Entry 8Q9X (X-ray diffraction, 1.05 A resolution); this record covers chains A and B.

# Chain A (and B)
Name: Twin-arginine translocation signal domain-containing protein
Organism: Pelomicrobium methylotrophicum
Notes: chain B of this document is another copy of the same molecule, construct and numbering; everything in this record applies to it too
UniProt: A0A5C7ETD9 (A0A5C7ETD9_9PROT); residue numbers follow UniProt; this construct covers 46-513
Amino-acid sequence (489 residues; numbered 25 to 513; the number before each row is that of its first residue):
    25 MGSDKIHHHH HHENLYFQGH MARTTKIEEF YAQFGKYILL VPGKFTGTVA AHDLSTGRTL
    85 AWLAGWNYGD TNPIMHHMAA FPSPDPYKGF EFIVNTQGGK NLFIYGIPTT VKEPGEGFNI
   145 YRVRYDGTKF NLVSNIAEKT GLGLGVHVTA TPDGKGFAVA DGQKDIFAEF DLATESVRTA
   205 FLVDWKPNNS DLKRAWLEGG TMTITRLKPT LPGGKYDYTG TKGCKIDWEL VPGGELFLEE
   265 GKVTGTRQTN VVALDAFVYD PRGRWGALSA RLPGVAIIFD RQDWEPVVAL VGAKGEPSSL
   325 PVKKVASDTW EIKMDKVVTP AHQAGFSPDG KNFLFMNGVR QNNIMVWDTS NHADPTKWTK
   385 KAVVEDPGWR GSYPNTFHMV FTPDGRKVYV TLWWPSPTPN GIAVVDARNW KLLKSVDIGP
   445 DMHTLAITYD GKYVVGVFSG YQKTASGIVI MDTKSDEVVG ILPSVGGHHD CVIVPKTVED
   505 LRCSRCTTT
Not modelled in the structure: 25-42 (chain B: 25-47)
Differences from the reference sequence: initiating methionine (25); expression tag (26-45)
Metal / ion sites: Cu ion site 1: Gly43, His44 (shared with His376(B) of chain B); Cu ion site 2: His100, His493 (together with oxygen molecule); Cu ion site 3: His171, Asp279, His346, Gln347; Cu ion site 4: His171, Gln347; Cu ion site 5: His402, His447 (together with oxygen molecule)
Small-molecule neighbours: oxygen molecule: Lys68, His100, His101, Glu253, Pro256, Gln347, Phe401, His402, His447, His493

# Chain A / chain B interface
Contacting residue pairs (134; chain A residue first):
  Met45(A) with Ala56(B); Gln57(B); Gly59(B); Lys456(B)
  Thr48(A) with Gln57(B); Tyr457(B); Asp476(B), hydrogen bond; Val483(B)
  Thr49(A) with Phe54(B); Gln57(B), hydrogen bond (backbone-side chain); Val483(B)
  Lys50(A) with Glu481(B), salt bridge; Val482(B); Val483(B)
  Ile51(A) with Phe54(B), hydrophobic; Val483(B), hydrogen bond (backbone-backbone); Gly484(B); Leu486(B), hydrophobic
  Glu53(A) with Thr49(B)
  Phe54(A) with Thr49(B); Lys50(B); Ile51(B)
  Tyr55(A) with Ile485(B), hydrogen bond (side chain-backbone); Leu486(B); Pro487(B)
  Gln57(A) with Thr48(B), hydrogen bond (side chain-backbone); Thr49(B), hydrogen bond (side chain-backbone)
  Phe69(A) with Ala88(B); Trp90(B); Asn91(B), hydrogen bond (backbone-side chain)
  Thr70(A) with Trp86(B); Trp90(B), hydrogen bond (backbone-side chain)
  Gly71(A) with Trp90(B)
  Thr72(A) with Val489(B)
  Ala74(A) with Val489(B), hydrophobic
  His76(A) with Pro487(B); Val489(B)
  Thr80(A) with Ile485(B)
  Gly81(A) with Ile485(B); Leu486(B); Pro487(B)
  Arg82(A) with Ile442(B), hydrogen bond (side chain-backbone); Gly443(B); Pro444(B); Phe462(B); Ala469(B); Ser470(B); Ile485(B)
  Thr83(A) with Ala469(B); Ser470(B), hydrogen bond (backbone-backbone); Pro487(B); Ser488(B), hydrogen bond (side chain-backbone)
  Leu84(A) with Thr468(B); Ala469(B), hydrogen bond (backbone-backbone)
  Ala85(A) with Lys467(B)
  Trp86(A) with Thr70(B); Gln466(B); Ser470(B), hydrogen bond; Val489(B), hydrophobic; Gly490(B), hydrogen bond (side chain-backbone); Gly491(B)
  Ala88(A) with Phe69(B)
  Trp90(A) with Phe69(B); Thr70(B), hydrogen bond (side chain-backbone); Gly71(B); Trp90(B); Thr95(B); Asn96(B); Pro97(B)
  Asn91(A) with Phe69(B), hydrogen bond (side chain-backbone); Thr133(B), hydrogen bond (backbone-side chain); Val135(B)
  Tyr92(A) with Ile131(B); Pro132(B); Thr133(B); Val135(B)
  Gly93(A) with Val135(B)
  Thr95(A) with Trp90(B)
  Asn96(A) with Trp90(B)
  Pro97(A) with Trp90(B)
  Leu126(A) with Trp90(B), hydrophobic; Asn91(B)
  Ile131(A) with Tyr92(B)
  Pro132(A) with Tyr92(B)
  Thr133(A) with Asn91(B), hydrogen bond (side chain-backbone); Tyr92(B)
  Val135(A) with Asn91(B); Tyr92(B); Gly93(B)
  Thr152(A) with Lys467(B); Thr468(B), hydrogen bond (backbone-side chain)
  Lys153(A) with Lys467(B)
  Ile442(A) with Arg82(B), hydrogen bond (backbone-side chain)
  Gly443(A) with Arg82(B)
  Pro444(A) with Arg82(B)
  Tyr457(A) with Thr48(B), hydrogen bond
  Phe462(A) with Arg82(B)
  Gln466(A) with Trp86(B)
  Lys467(A) with Ala85(B); Thr152(B); Lys153(B)
  Thr468(A) with Leu84(B); Thr152(B), hydrogen bond (side chain-backbone)
  Ala469(A) with Thr83(B); Leu84(B), hydrogen bond (backbone-backbone)
  Ser470(A) with Arg82(B); Thr83(B), hydrogen bond (backbone-backbone); Trp86(B), hydrogen bond
  Asp476(A) with Thr48(B), hydrogen bond (side chain-backbone)
  Glu481(A) with Lys50(B), salt bridge
  Val482(A) with Lys50(B)
  Val483(A) with Thr49(B); Lys50(B); Ile51(B), hydrogen bond (backbone-backbone)
  Gly484(A) with Ile51(B)
  Ile485(A) with Tyr55(B), hydrogen bond (backbone-side chain); Thr80(B); Gly81(B); Arg82(B)
  Leu486(A) with Ile51(B), hydrophobic; Tyr55(B); Gly81(B)
  Pro487(A) with Tyr55(B); His76(B); Gly81(B); Thr83(B); Pro487(B)
  Ser488(A) with Thr83(B), hydrogen bond (backbone-side chain)
  Val489(A) with Thr72(B); Ala74(B), hydrophobic; His76(B); Trp86(B), hydrophobic
  Gly490(A) with Trp86(B), hydrogen bond (backbone-side chain)
  Gly491(A) with Trp86(B)
Interface residues without a listed pair, chain A (65 interface residues in all): Arg47, Lys68, Ile98, Thr134, Phe154, Ser463
Interface residues without a listed pair, chain B (67 interface residues in all): Glu53, Phe58, Lys68, Ile98, Leu126, Thr134, Phe154, Ser463

# Overview
The interface between chain A and chain B involves 65 residues on one side and 67 on the other; the contacts
include 30 hydrogen bonds and 2 salt bridges. Polar pairs include Lys50(A)-Glu481(B), Thr48(A)-Asp476(B) and
Thr49(A)-Gln57(B). Bound to chain A: oxygen molecule.
Both chains are Twin-arginine translocation signal domain-containing protein (Pelomicrobium methylotrophicum).
Entry 8Q9X (The structure of thiocyanate dehydrogenase from Pelomicrobium methylotrophicum with molecular
oxygen at 1.05 A resolution) was determined by X-ray diffraction together with 8YOU and 8Q9Y from the same
study.
